Entry 7D3E (electron microscopy, 2.80 A resolution); this record covers chains A and D of the 4 polymer chains in the assembly.

# Chain A
Molecule: Dual oxidase 1
Source organism: Homo sapiens
Notes: EC 1.11.1.-, 1.6.3.1
UniProtKB: Q9NRD9 (DUOX1_HUMAN); residues 1-1551 here = UniProt positions 1-1551
Amino-acid sequence (1551 residues; numbered 1 to 1551; the number before each row is that of its first residue):
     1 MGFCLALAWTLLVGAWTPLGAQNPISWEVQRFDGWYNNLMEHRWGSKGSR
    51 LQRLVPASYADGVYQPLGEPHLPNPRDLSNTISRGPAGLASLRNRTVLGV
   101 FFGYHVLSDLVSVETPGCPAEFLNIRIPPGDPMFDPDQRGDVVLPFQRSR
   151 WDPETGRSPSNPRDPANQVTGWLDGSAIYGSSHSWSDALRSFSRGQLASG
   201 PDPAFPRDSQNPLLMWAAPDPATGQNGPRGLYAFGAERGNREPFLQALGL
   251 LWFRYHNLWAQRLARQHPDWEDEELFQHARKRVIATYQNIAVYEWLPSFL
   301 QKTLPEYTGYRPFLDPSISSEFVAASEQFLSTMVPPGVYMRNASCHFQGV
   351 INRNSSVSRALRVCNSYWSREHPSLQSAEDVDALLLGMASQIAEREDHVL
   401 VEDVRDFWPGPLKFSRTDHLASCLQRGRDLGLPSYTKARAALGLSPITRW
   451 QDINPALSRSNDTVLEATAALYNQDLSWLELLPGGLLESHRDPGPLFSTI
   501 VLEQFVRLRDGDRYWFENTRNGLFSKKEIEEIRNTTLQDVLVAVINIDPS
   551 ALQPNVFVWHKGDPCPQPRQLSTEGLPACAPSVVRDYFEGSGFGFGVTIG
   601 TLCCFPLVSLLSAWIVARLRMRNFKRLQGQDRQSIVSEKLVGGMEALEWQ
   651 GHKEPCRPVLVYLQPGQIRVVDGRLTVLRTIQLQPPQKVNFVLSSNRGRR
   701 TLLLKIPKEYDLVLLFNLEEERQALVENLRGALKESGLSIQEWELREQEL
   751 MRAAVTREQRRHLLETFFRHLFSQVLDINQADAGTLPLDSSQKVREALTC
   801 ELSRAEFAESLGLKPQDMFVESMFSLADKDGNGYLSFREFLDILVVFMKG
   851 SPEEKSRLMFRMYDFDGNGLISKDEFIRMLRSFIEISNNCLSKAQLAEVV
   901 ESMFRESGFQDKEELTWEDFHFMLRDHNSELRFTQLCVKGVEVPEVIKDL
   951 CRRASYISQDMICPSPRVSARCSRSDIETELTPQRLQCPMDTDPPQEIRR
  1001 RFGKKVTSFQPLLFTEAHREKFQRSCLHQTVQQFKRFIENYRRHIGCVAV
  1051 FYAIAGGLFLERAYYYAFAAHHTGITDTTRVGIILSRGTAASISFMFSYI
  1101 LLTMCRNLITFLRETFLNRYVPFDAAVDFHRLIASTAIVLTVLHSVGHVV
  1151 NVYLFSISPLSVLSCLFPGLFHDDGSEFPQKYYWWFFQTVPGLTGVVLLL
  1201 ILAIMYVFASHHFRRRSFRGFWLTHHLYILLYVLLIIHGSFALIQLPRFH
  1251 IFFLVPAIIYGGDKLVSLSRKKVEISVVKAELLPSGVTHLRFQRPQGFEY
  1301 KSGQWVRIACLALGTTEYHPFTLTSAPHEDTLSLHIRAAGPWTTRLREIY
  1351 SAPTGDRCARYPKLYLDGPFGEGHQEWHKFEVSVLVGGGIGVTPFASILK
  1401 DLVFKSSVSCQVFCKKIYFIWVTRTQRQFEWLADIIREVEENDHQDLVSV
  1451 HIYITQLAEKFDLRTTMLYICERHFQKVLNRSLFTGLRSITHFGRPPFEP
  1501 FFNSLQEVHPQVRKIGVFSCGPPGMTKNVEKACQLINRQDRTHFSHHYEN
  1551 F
Not modelled in the structure: 1-21, 620-642, 686-688, 695-699, 737-739, 787-790, 829-832, 849-852, 905-916, 926-1011, 1355-1360
Differences from the reference sequence: variant F1178 (Leu in Q9NRD9)
Curated features (UniProtKB/Swiss-Prot):
  - binding site (Ca(2+)): D828, D830, N832, Y834, E839, D864, D866, N868, E875
  - glycosylation (N-linked (GlcNAc...) asparagine): N94, N342, N354, N461, N534
  - natural variant: F1178 (L1178F: this construct carries the variant)
Disulfides: C118-C1165, C345-C565, C364-C579
Glycans and other covalent adducts: N-acetylglucosamine (NAG) linked to N94, N342, N534
Bound ions: Na+ site 1: D109, T170, W172, D174, S176; Na+ site 2: T332, R395, D397, V399; heme Fe site 1: H1130, H1225; heme Fe site 2: H1144, H1238
Small-molecule neighbours:
  - FAD (flavin-adenine dinucleotide): R1113, D1124, V1127, D1128, R1131, R1214, W1305, Y1318, H1319, P1320, F1321, T1322, H1335, I1336, R1337, A1339, G1340, P1341, W1342, T1343, T1393, F1551
  - heme (HEM), molecule 1: L602, R1087, A1090, I1093, S1094, F1097, T1141, H1144, S1145, H1148, F1186, P1191, G1192, G1195, V1196, L1198, L1199, L1202, L1235, H1238, G1239, F1241, A1242, L1243, I1244, Q1245, L1246, P1247, R1248, F1249
  - heme (HEM), molecule 2: F1097, I1100, L1101, M1104, R1106, V1127, H1130, R1131, A1134, L1202, M1205, Y1206, A1209, S1210, R1214, F1221, W1222, H1225, H1226, Y1228, L1231, Y1232, Y1260, K1264, Y1318
  - N-acetylglucosamine (NAG; 2-acetamido-2-deoxy-beta-D-glucopyranose): L67, H71, W478
  - NADPH (NDP; NADPH dihydro-nicotinamide-adenine-dinucleotide phosphate): R1036, E1039, N1040, Y1041, R1043, G1388, G1389, I1390, G1391, V1422, T1423, R1424, T1455, Q1456, R1495, C1520, G1521, P1522, P1523, G1524, M1525, N1528, E1549, N1550
What the authors report for this chain:
  - Na+ coordination: D109, T170, W172, D174, S176, T332, R395, D397, V399
  - conformationally variable residues (domain motion): A894
  - mutagenesis - D109A/D174A, T332A/D397A: abolished binding to Isoform 2 of Dual oxidase maturation factor 1 (chain D)

# Chain D
Molecule: Isoform 2 of Dual oxidase maturation factor 1
Source organism: Homo sapiens
UniProtKB: Q1HG43 (DOXA1_HUMAN), isoform Q1HG43-2; residue numbers follow UniProt; this construct covers 1-483
Amino-acid sequence (483 residues; numbered 1 to 483; the number before each row is that of its first residue):
     1 MATLGHTFPFYAGPKPTFPMDTTLASIIMIFLTALATFIVILPGIRGKTR
    51 LFWLLRVVTSLFIGAAILAVNFSSEWSVGQVSTNTSYKAFSSEWISADIG
   101 LQVGLGGVNITLTGTPVQQLNETINYNEEFTWRLGENYAEEYAKALEKGL
   151 PDPVLYLAEKFTPRSPCGLYRQYRLAGHYTSAMLWVAFLCWLLANVMLSM
   201 PVLVYGGYMLLATGIFQLLALLFFSMATSLTSPCPLHLGASVLHTHHGPA
   251 FWITLTTGLLCVLLGLAMAVAHRMQPHRLKAFFNQSVDEDPMLEWSPEEG
   301 GLLSPRYRSMADSPKSQDIPLSEASSTKAYYRPRRLSLVPADVRGLAPAA
   351 LSALPGALLAQAWRALLPGLRCPKAGKESRLGPPHSPWRFGPEGCEERWA
   401 EHTGDSPRPLRGRGTGRLWRWGSKERRACGVRAMLPRLVSNSGLKRPSCL
   451 DLPKCWDYRRDARAFFHLLEPTPCVTSRHTPLI
Not modelled in the structure: 1-3, 276-483
Curated features (UniProtKB/Swiss-Prot):
  - glycosylation (N-linked (GlcNAc...) asparagine): N84, N109, N121
Disulfides: C167-C234
Glycans and other covalent adducts: N-acetylglucosamine (NAG) linked to N84, N121; glycan linked to N109

# Interface between chain A and chain D
Residue-residue contacts (58):
  A60(A) - N121(D)
  D61(A) - N121(D)
  D61(A) - E122(D)
  G62(A) - E122(D)
  F122(A) - F8(D)  hydrophobic
  N124(A) - F8(D)  hydrogen bond (side chain-backbone)
  P145(A) - F8(D)  hydrophobic
  R157(A) - K148(D)
  S158(A) - K148(D)  hydrogen bond
  S158(A) - G149(D)
  S158(A) - L150(D)
  P159(A) - Y87(D)
  P159(A) - K88(D)
  P159(A) - E122(D)
  P159(A) - Y126(D)
  P159(A) - G149(D)
  S160(A) - K88(D)
  S160(A) - A89(D)  hydrogen bond (side chain-backbone)
  S160(A) - G149(D)  hydrogen bond (backbone-backbone)
  S160(A) - L150(D)
  N161(A) - E147(D)  hydrogen bond (side chain-backbone)
  N161(A) - K148(D)
  N161(A) - G149(D)
  L412(A) - F8(D)  hydrophobic
  K413(A) - F8(D)
  K1035(A) - R50(D)
  I1038(A) - P43(D)  hydrophobic
  I1038(A) - G44(D)
  R1042(A) - I41(D)
  I1045(A) - V40(D)  hydrophobic
  I1045(A) - I41(D)  hydrophobic
  G1046(A) - I41(D)
  A1049(A) - T37(D)
  Y1064(A) - F18(D)  hydrophobic
  Y1064(A) - T22(D)
  A1067(A) - P16(D)
  F1068(A) - P16(D)  hydrophobic
  F1068(A) - T17(D)
  F1068(A) - F18(D)
  H1071(A) - K15(D)
  H1071(A) - P16(D)  hydrogen bond (side chain-backbone)
  T1076(A) - Y11(D)
  T1076(A) - K15(D)
  D1077(A) - P9(D)
  D1077(A) - F10(D)  hydrogen bond (backbone-backbone)
  D1077(A) - Y11(D)  hydrogen bond (backbone-backbone)
  D1077(A) - K15(D)  salt bridge
  T1078(A) - F10(D)
  T1078(A) - Y11(D)
  T1079(A) - Y11(D)
  R1080(A) - Y11(D)
  V1081(A) - Y11(D)
  L1154(A) - F10(D)
  I1157(A) - G5(D)
  I1157(A) - F10(D)  hydrophobic
  S1158(A) - F10(D)
  P1159(A) - F8(D)
  K1527(A) - R46(D)
Other interface residues (no listed pair), chain A (40 interface residues in all): P56, E154, V584, E1039, A1053, Y1153
Other interface residues (no listed pair), chain D (32 interface residues in all): L4, H6, G13, T33, F90

# In short
40 residues of chain A and 32 residues of chain D are in contact; the contacts include 8 hydrogen bonds and 1
salt bridge. Polar contacts include D1077(A)-K15(D), N124(A)-F8(D) and S158(A)-K148(D). The paper reports that
D109A/D174A and T332A/D397A of chain A abolish binding to Isoform 2 of Dual oxidase maturation factor 1 (chain
D); Na+ coordination by D109(A), T170(A) and W172(A) among others.
Here chain A is Dual oxidase 1 and chain D is Isoform 2 of Dual oxidase maturation factor 1, both from Homo
sapiens. Entry 7D3E (Cryo-EM structure of human DUOX1-DUOXA1 in low-calcium state) was determined by electron
microscopy together with 7D3F from the same study.
